1A0H - chains A and B of the 4 polymer chains in the assembly; structure by X-ray diffraction, 3.20 A resolution.

[Chain A]
Molecule: Meizothrombin
Organism: Bos taurus
Notes: EC 3.4.21.5; fragment: f2/thrombin domain
UniProtKB: P00735 (THRB_BOVIN); the construct lacks a stretch of the UniProt sequence, so the offset changes along the chain: 164-264 = UniProt 208-308; 265-320 = UniProt 311-366
Chain sequence (159 residues; row label = number of the first residue in the row; a row labelled like 264A-264B holds insertion residues (264A, then the next letters in order)):
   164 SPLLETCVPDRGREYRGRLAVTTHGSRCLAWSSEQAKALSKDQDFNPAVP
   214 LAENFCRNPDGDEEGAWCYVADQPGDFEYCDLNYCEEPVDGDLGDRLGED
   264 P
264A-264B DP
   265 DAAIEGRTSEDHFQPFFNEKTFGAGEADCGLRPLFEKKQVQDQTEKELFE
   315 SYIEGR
Construct notes: conflict His187 (Ser231 in P00735)
Swiss-Prot annotation at these positions:
  - site (Cleavage): Arg271, Thr272, Arg320
Disulfides: Cys170-Cys248, Cys191-Cys231, Cys219-Cys243

[Chain B]
Molecule: Meizothrombin
Organism: Bos taurus
Notes: EC 3.4.21.5; fragment: f2/thrombin domain
UniProtKB: P00735 (THRB_BOVIN); residues 321-579 here correspond to UniProt positions 367-625 (UniProt number = residue number + 46)
Chain sequence (259 residues; row label = number of the first residue in the row):
   321 IVEGQDAEVGLSPWQVMLFRKSPQELLCGASLISDRWVLTAAHCLLYPPW
   371 DKNFTVDDLLVRIGKHSRTRYERKVEKISMLDKIYIHPRYNWKENLDRDI
   421 ALLKLKRPIELSDYIHPVCLPDKQTAAKLLHAGFKGRVTGWGNRRETWTT
   471 SVAEVQPSVLQVVNLPLVERPVCKASTRIRITDNMFCAGYKPGEGKRGDA
   521 CEGDSGGPFVMKSPYNNRWYQMGIVSWGEGCDRDGKYGFYTHVFRLKKWI
   571 QKVIDRLGS
Swiss-Prot annotation at these positions:
  - region: Ala508 to Val530 (High affinity receptor-binding region which is also known as the TP508 peptide)
  - active site (Charge relay system): His363, Asp419, Ser525
  - glycosylation: Asn373 (N-linked (GlcNAc...) asparagine)
Disulfides: Cys348-Cys364, Cys493-Cys507, Cys521-Cys551
Covalently attached groups: N-acetylglucosamine (NAG) linked to Asn373
Small-molecule neighbours: 0G6 (D-phenylalanyl-N-[(2S,3S)-6-{[amino(iminio)methyl]amino}-1-chloro-2-hydroxyhexan-3-yl]-L-prolinamide): Cys348, His363, Tyr367, Trp370, Glu414, Asn415, Leu416, Ile499, Asp519, Ala520, Cys521, Glu522, Gly523, Asp524, Ser525, Val545, Ser546, Trp547, Gly548, Glu549, Gly550, Cys551, Gly558

[How chain A and chain B interact]
Residue-residue contacts (143; chain A residue first):
  His187(A) - Lys413(B)
  Leu202(A) - Pro408(B)
  Lys204(A) - Arg576(B)  hydrogen bond (backbone-side chain)
  Asp205(A) - Trp569(B)
  Asp205(A) - Lys572(B)
  Asp205(A) - Val573(B)
  Asp205(A) - Arg576(B)  salt bridge
  Gln206(A) - Pro408(B)
  Gln206(A) - Arg409(B)
  Gln206(A) - Lys572(B)  hydrogen bond (backbone-side chain)
  Asp207(A) - Lys568(B)
  Asp207(A) - Lys572(B)  salt bridge
  Asp223(A) - Arg409(B)  salt bridge
  Asp225(A) - Arg409(B)  salt bridge
  Glu226(A) - Asp503(B)
  Glu227(A) - Glu414(B)
  Glu227(A) - Arg500(B)  salt bridge
  Trp230(A) - Arg409(B)
  Pro237(A) - Leu366(B)  hydrophobic
  Pro237(A) - His407(B)
  Pro237(A) - Pro408(B)
  Pro237(A) - Trp412(B)  hydrogen bond (backbone-side chain)
  Gly238(A) - His407(B)
  Gly238(A) - Pro408(B)  hydrogen bond (backbone-backbone)
  Gly238(A) - Tyr410(B)
  Gly238(A) - Trp412(B)
  Asp239(A) - Trp412(B)
  Asp239(A) - Lys413(B)  salt bridge
  Phe240(A) - Arg409(B)
  Phe240(A) - Lys413(B)
  Glu241(A) - Lys413(B)  salt bridge
  Tyr242(A) - Arg409(B)
  Tyr242(A) - Asn411(B)
  Tyr242(A) - Glu414(B)
  Tyr242(A) - Asp417(B)
  Tyr242(A) - Arg500(B)  hydrogen bond
  Asp253(A) - Arg490(B)
  Asp253(A) - Lys494(B)  salt bridge
  Gly254(A) - Arg490(B)
  Asp255(A) - Arg490(B)
  Asp255(A) - Pro491(B)
  Leu256(A) - Leu450(B)
  Leu256(A) - Val488(B)
  Leu256(A) - Arg490(B)
  Leu256(A) - Arg565(B)  hydrogen bond (backbone-side chain)
  Arg259(A) - Arg490(B)
  Arg259(A) - Asp503(B)  salt bridge
  Arg259(A) - Arg565(B)  hydrogen bond (backbone-side chain)
  Leu260(A) - Phe564(B)
  Leu260(A) - Arg565(B)
  Gly261(A) - Phe564(B)
  Glu262(A) - Lys568(B)  hydrogen bond (backbone-side chain)
  Asp263(A) - Lys443(B)
  Asp263(A) - Phe564(B)
  Asp263(A) - Lys567(B)
  Asp263(A) - Lys568(B)  salt bridge
  Pro264(A) - Lys443(B)
  Pro264(A) - Lys567(B)
  Pro264(A) - Lys568(B)
  Asp264A(A) - Gln571(B)
  Asp265(A) - Gln571(B)  hydrogen bond
  Asp265(A) - Asp575(B)
  Phe277(A) - Arg538(B)
  Phe280(A) - Lys443(B)
  Phe280(A) - Lys567(B)
  Phe280(A) - Gln571(B)
  Phe281(A) - Leu440(B)  hydrophobic
  Phe281(A) - Gln571(B)
  Phe281(A) - Ile574(B)  hydrophobic
  Phe281(A) - Asp575(B)
  Asn282(A) - Asp575(B)
  Asn282(A) - Ser579(B)  hydrogen bond (side chain-backbone)
  Lys284(A) - Arg356(B)
  Lys284(A) - Ser579(B)  hydrogen bond
  Thr285(A) - Arg356(B)
  Thr285(A) - Trp357(B)
  Thr285(A) - Ile574(B)  hydrogen bond (side chain-backbone)
  Thr285(A) - Asp575(B)  hydrogen bond
  Thr285(A) - Leu577(B)
  Thr285(A) - Ser579(B)
  Phe286(A) - Ile353(B)  hydrophobic
  Phe286(A) - Ser354(B)  hydrogen bond (backbone-side chain)
  Phe286(A) - Asp355(B)
  Phe286(A) - Arg356(B)
  Phe286(A) - Trp357(B)
  Phe286(A) - Ile574(B)  hydrophobic
  Gly287(A) - Asp355(B)
  Gly287(A) - Arg356(B)
  Ala288(A) - Ser354(B)
  Ala288(A) - Asp355(B)  hydrogen bond (backbone-backbone)
  Gly289(A) - Pro437(B)
  Ala291(A) - Arg538(B)  hydrogen bond (backbone-side chain)
  Asp292(A) - His436(B)  salt bridge
  Asp292(A) - Arg538(B)
  Cys293(A) - Pro437(B)
  Cys293(A) - Val438(B)
  Cys293(A) - Cys439(B)  disulfide
  Cys293(A) - Arg538(B)  hydrogen bond (backbone-side chain)
  Gly294(A) - Trp334(B)
  Gly294(A) - Pro437(B)  hydrogen bond (backbone-backbone)
  Gly294(A) - Cys439(B)  hydrogen bond (backbone-side chain)
  Gly294(A) - Trp539(B)  hydrogen bond (backbone-backbone)
  Leu295(A) - His436(B)
  Leu295(A) - Asn537(B)
  Leu295(A) - Arg538(B)
  Arg296(A) - Leu331(B)
  Arg296(A) - Pro333(B)
  Arg296(A) - Trp334(B)
  Arg296(A) - Arg457(B)
  Arg296(A) - Trp539(B)
  Pro297(A) - Ser432(B)
  Pro297(A) - Asp433(B)
  Leu298(A) - Asp433(B)
  Leu298(A) - Tyr434(B)  hydrophobic
  Phe299(A) - Gly330(B)
  Phe299(A) - Leu331(B)  hydrophobic
  Glu300(A) - Lys532(B)  salt bridge
  Glu300(A) - Asn537(B)
  Glu300(A) - Trp539(B)  hydrogen bond
  Asp306(A) - Glu328(B)
  Asp306(A) - Leu331(B)
  Asp306(A) - Arg457(B)  salt bridge
  Gln307(A) - Glu328(B)  hydrogen bond (backbone-side chain)
  Thr308(A) - Arg457(B)  hydrogen bond
  Thr308(A) - Asn484(B)  hydrogen bond
  Glu309(A) - Lys532(B)  salt bridge
  Glu311(A) - Lys455(B)  salt bridge
  Glu311(A) - Asn484(B)
  Glu311(A) - Lys516(B)  salt bridge
  Leu312(A) - Lys455(B)
  Leu312(A) - Gly456(B)
  Leu312(A) - Arg457(B)
  Leu312(A) - Asn484(B)
  Leu312(A) - Lys532(B)
  Leu312(A) - Trp539(B)  hydrophobic
  Phe313(A) - Lys532(B)
  Phe313(A) - Pro534(B)  hydrophobic
  Ser315(A) - Gly453(B)
  Ser315(A) - Phe454(B)
  Ser315(A) - Lys455(B)  hydrogen bond (side chain-backbone)
  Tyr316(A) - Phe454(B)
  Tyr316(A) - Met531(B)  hydrophobic
  Tyr316(A) - Lys532(B)  hydrogen bond (side chain-backbone)
Interface residues without a listed pair, chain A (61 interface residues in all): Val233, Gly257, Glu283
Interface residues without a listed pair, chain B (75 interface residues in all): Gln325, Val329, Ile406, Arg418, Leu431, Leu449, His451, Leu487, Phe506, Tyr510, Asn536, Tyr540, Ile570
Cross-chain cystine bridges: Cys293(A)-Cys439(B)

[Overview]
61 residues of chain A face 75 of chain B across their interface, with 1 disulfide bond, 26 hydrogen bonds and
16 salt bridges. Among the polar pairs are Asp205(A)-Arg576(B), Asp207(A)-Lys572(B) and Asp223(A)-Arg409(B).
Ligands of chain B: compound 0G6. N-acetylglucosamine is covalently linked to Asn373(B).
Chain A is Meizothrombin and chain B is Meizothrombin, both from Bos taurus; the structure, The X-ray crystal
structure of ppack-meizothrombin DESF1: kringle/thrombin and carbohydrate/kringle/thrombin interactions and
location of the linker ..., was determined by X-ray diffraction.
